Entry 2H77 (X-ray diffraction, 2.33 A resolution); this record covers chain A.

# Chain A
Molecule: THRA protein
From: Homo sapiens
UniProtKB: Q6FH41 (Q6FH41_HUMAN); residues 148-410 here = UniProt positions 148-410
Amino-acid sequence (269 residues; each row starts with the number of its first residue):
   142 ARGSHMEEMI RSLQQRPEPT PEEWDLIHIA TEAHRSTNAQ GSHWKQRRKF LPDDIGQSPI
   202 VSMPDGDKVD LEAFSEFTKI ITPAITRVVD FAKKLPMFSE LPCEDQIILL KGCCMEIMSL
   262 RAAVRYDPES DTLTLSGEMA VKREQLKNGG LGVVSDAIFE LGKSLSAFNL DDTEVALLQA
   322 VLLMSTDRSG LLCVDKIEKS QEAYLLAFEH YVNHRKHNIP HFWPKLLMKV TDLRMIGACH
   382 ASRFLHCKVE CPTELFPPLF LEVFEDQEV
Unresolved in the structure: 142-151, 407-410
Sequence notes: cloning artifact (142-147); modified residue (334, 380, 392); engineered mutation Cys388 (Met in Q6FH41)
Modified / non-standard residues: Cys334, Cys380, Cys388, Cys392 (s-(dimethylarsenic)cysteine; CAS)
Covalently attached groups: covalent link Lys186-Cys334, Gln187-Cys334, Arg188-Cys334, Arg189-Cys334
Residues lining bound ligands: 3,5,3'triiodothyronine (T3): Phe215, Phe218, Ile221, Ile222, Ala225, Arg228, Met256, Met259, Ser260, Arg262, Ala263, Arg266, Thr275, Leu276, Ser277, Gly278, Leu287, Gly290, Gly291, Leu292, Ile299, His381, Cys388, Phe401

# In short
Ligands of chain A: 3,5,3'triiodothyronine.
Chain A is THRA protein (Homo sapiens); the structure, Crystal structure of human TR alpha bound T3 in
monoclinic space group, was determined by X-ray diffraction, deposited together with 3GWS and 2H79.
